PDB entry 5A0B | X-ray diffraction, 2.23 A resolution | chain A

[Chain A]
Protein: Neutrophil elastase
Organism: Homo sapiens
Notes: EC 3.4.21.37
UniProt: P08246 (ELNE_HUMAN); the construct lacks a stretch of the UniProt sequence and is renumbered around it, so the offset changes along the chain: 16-36 = UniProt 30-50; 38-63 = UniProt 51-76; 64-90 = UniProt 80-106; 92-148 = UniProt 107-163; 5 more segments
Sequence (218 residues; row label = number of the first residue in the row; note: 16 numbers in that range are skipped by the numbering (no residue carries them; nothing is unmodelled there); a row labelled like 63A-63C holds insertion residues (63A, then the next letters in order)):
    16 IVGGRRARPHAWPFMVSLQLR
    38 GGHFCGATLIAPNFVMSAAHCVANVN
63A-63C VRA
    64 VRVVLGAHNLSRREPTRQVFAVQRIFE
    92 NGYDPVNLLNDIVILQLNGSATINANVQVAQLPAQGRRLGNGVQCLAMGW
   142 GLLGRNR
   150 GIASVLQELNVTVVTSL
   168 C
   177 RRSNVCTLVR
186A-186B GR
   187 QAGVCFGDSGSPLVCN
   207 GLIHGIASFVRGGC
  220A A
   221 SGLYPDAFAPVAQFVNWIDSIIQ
Not modelled in the structure: 146-148
Cystine bridges: Cys42-Cys58, Cys136-Cys201, Cys168-Cys182, Cys191-Cys220
Covalently attached groups: glycan linked to Asn109, Asn159
Residues lining bound ligands: JJX ((4R)-4-(4-cyanophenyl)-6-methyl-2-oxidanylidene-3-[2-oxidanylidene-2-(4-propan-2-ylpiperazin-1-yl)ethyl]-1-[3-(trifluoromethyl)phenyl]-4H-pyrimidine-5-carbonitrile): His57, Tyr94, Asp95, Pro96, Leu99, Leu100, Asp102, Val190, Cys191, Phe192, Asp194, Ser195, Ala213, Ser214, Phe215, Val216, Cys220
Swiss-Prot annotation at these positions:
  - active site (Charge relay system): His57, Asp102, Ser195
  - glycosylation (N-linked (GlcNAc...) asparagine): Asn72, Asn109, Asn159

[In short]
Bound to chain A: compound JJX. From UniProt: 3 active-site residues.
Chain A is Neutrophil elastase (Homo sapiens); the structure, Crystal Structure of human neutrophil elastase
in complex with a dihydropyrimidone inhibitor, was determined by X-ray diffraction (same publication as 5A09,
5A0A and 5A0C).
